8BTO - chains A and E of the 12 polymer chains in the assembly; structure by electron microscopy, 2.96 A resolution.

Chain A (and E):
Protein: NAD(+) hydrolase ThsA
From: Bacillus cereus MSX-D12
Notes: EC 3.2.2.5; chain E of this document is another copy of the same molecule, construct and numbering; everything in this record applies to it too
Reference sequence: J8G6Z1 (THSA_BACCS); residues 1-476 here = UniProt positions 1-476
Chain sequence (479 residues; each row starts with the number of its first residue; numbers below 1 keep their minus sign (Ser-2 is residue -2)):
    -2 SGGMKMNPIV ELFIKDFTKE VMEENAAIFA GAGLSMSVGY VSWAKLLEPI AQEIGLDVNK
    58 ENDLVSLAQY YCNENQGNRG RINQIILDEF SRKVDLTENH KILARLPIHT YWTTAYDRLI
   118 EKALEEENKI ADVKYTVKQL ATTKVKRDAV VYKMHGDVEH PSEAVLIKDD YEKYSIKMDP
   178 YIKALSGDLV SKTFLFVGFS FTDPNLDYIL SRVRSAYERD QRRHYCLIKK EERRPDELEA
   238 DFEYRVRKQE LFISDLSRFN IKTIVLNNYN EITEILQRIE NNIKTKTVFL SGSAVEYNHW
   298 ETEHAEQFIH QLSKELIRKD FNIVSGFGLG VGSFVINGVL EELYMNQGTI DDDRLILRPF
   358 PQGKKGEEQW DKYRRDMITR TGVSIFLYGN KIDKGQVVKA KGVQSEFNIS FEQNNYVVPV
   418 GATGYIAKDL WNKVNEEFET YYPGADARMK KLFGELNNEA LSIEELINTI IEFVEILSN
Unresolved in the structure: -2 to 0, 343-345
Sequence notes: expression tag (-2 to 0); engineered mutation Ala112 (Asn in J8G6Z1)
UniProt features mapped onto this chain:
  - active site: His152 (Proton acceptor)
  - binding site (NAD(+)): Ala23, Asp114, His152
  - binding site (3'cADPR): Gly289, Ser290, Leu326, Phe357, Arg371, Lys388, Gly399, Glu403
Residues lining bound ligands:
  - NAD (nicotinamide-adenine-dinucleotide): Gly28, Ala29, Gly30, Met33, Ser34, Thr111, Gly195, Phe196, Ser197, Thr199, Lys226, Tyr266, Ile269
  - OJC ((2R,3R,3aS,5S,6R,7S,8R,11R,13S,15aR)-2-(6-amino-9H-purin-9-yl)-3,6,7,11,13-pentahydroxyoctahydro-2H,5H,11H,13H-5,8-epoxy-11lambda~5~,13lambda~5~-furo[2,3-g][1,3,5,9,2,4]tetraoxadiphosphacyclotetradecine-11,13-dione): Phe286, Ser288, Gly289, Ser290, Gly323, Phe324, Gly325, Leu326, Phe357, Gln359, Trp367, Arg371, Met374, Lys388, Ala397, Lys398, Gly399, Val400, Glu403
Reported in the primary citation:
  - mutagenesis - N112A: decreased catalytic activity
  - binding site for OJC: Arg371, Glu403
  - contacts within the chain: Arg371-Glu403
  - mutagenesis - N72A/Q73A/N75A, R216A/D217A/R220A, R371A, E403A: decreased catalytic activity on 1"-3' gcADPR
  - binding site for NAD: Ala29, Gly30, Met33, Thr111, Ser197, Tyr266
  - conformationally variable residues (helix shift, loop rearrangement): Ser34 to Ser39, Val162 to Ile173, Phe196 to Ile206, Lys226 to Ser254
  - self-association interface (contacts with another copy of this molecule); pairs are residue here / residue on that copy: Asp13-Arg78, Ile51-Arg244, Lys57-Asp238, Glu58-Tyr241, Asn72-Arg220, Gln73-Ser251, Asn75-Ser254, Gln81-Thr140, Tyr132-His157, Gln136-Glu156, Lys141-Glu156, Asp166-Arg211, Glu169-Arg255, Arg216-Arg76, Arg216-Asp167, Asp217-Asn80, Arg220-Glu50, Arg220-Tyr68, Lys259-Glu50, Asn72

How chain A and chain E interact:
Contacting residue pairs (27):
  Leu9(A) - Pro46(E)
  Leu9(A) - Gln49(E)
  Leu9(A) - Glu50(E)
  Asp13(A) - Arg78(E)  salt bridge
  Lys16(A) - Asp85(E)  salt bridge
  Glu215(A) - Asn75(E)
  Arg216(A) - Gly74(E)
  Arg216(A) - Asn75(E)
  Arg216(A) - Arg76(E)  hydrogen bond (backbone-backbone)
  Arg216(A) - Asp167(E)  salt bridge
  Asp217(A) - Asn80(E)  hydrogen bond
  Asp217(A) - Ser159(E)
  Gln218(A) - Asn75(E)
  Gln218(A) - Gly77(E)
  Arg219(A) - Gln81(E)
  Arg220(A) - Glu50(E)  salt bridge
  Arg220(A) - Tyr68(E)  hydrogen bond
  Arg220(A) - Asn72(E)  hydrogen bond
  Arg220(A) - Arg78(E)
  Ser251(A) - Gln73(E)  hydrogen bond
  Ser254(A) - Asn72(E)
  Ser254(A) - Gln73(E)
  Ser254(A) - Asn75(E)  hydrogen bond (backbone-side chain)
  Arg255(A) - Asn75(E)  hydrogen bond (backbone-side chain)
  Asn257(A) - Asn75(E)
  Asn257(A) - Gly77(E)
  Lys259(A) - Glu50(E)  salt bridge
Also at the interface, not in a pair above, chain A (16 interface residues in all): Tyr222, Phe256
Also at the interface, not in a pair above, chain E (18 interface residues in all): Glu71, Ile164

In short:
Chain A and chain E form an interface of 16 and 18 residues respectively; the contacts include 7 hydrogen
bonds and 5 salt bridges. Polar contacts include Asp13(A)-Arg78(E), Lys16(A)-Asp85(E) and Arg216(A)-Asp167(E).
The paper reports a binding site for NAD at Ala29(A), Gly30(A) and Met33(A) among others; N72A/Q73A/N75A,
R216A/D217A/R220A and R371A of chain A, among others, reduce catalytic activity on 1"-3' gcADPR; 5
substitutions were tested in all.
Both chains are NAD(+) hydrolase ThsA (Bacillus cereus MSX-D12). Entry 8BTO (Helical structure of BcThsA in
complex with 1''-3'gcADPR) was determined by electron microscopy, deposited together with 8BTN and 8BTP.
